PDB entry 4QPY | X-ray diffraction, 2.38 A resolution | chains B and C of the 3 polymer chains in the assembly

== Chain B (and C) ==
Molecule: Complement C1q-like protein 2
Source organism: Mus musculus
Notes: chain C of this document is another copy of the same molecule, construct and numbering; everything in this record applies to it too
Reference sequence: Q8CFR0 (C1QL2_MOUSE); residues 2-137 here correspond to UniProt positions 152-287 (UniProt number = residue number + 150)
Sequence (136 residues; numbered 2 to 137; the number before each row is that of its first residue):
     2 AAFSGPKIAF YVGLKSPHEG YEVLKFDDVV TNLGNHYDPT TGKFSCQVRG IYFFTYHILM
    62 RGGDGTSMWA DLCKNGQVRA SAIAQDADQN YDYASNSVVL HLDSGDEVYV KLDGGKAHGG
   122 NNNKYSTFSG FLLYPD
Unresolved in the structure: 2-3 (chain C: 2-6)

== Chain B / chain C interface ==
Residue-residue contacts (42; chain B residue first):
  F4(B) - Y135(C)  hydrophobic
  I52(B) - L34(C)  hydrophobic
  F54(B) - F132(C)  hydrophobic
  W70(B) - Y126(C)  hydrogen bond
  R80(B) - Y12(C)  hydrogen bond (backbone-side chain)
  R80(B) - V31(C)
  R80(B) - K125(C)
  A81(B) - Y12(C)
  S82(B) - K125(C)  hydrogen bond (backbone-backbone)
  S82(B) - Y126(C)
  A83(B) - Y94(C)
  I84(B) - Y92(C)  hydrogen bond (backbone-side chain)
  I84(B) - Y94(C)  hydrogen bond (backbone-side chain)
  I84(B) - Y126(C)  hydrophobic
  A85(B) - Y92(C)
  Q86(B) - N91(C)
  Q86(B) - Y92(C)
  D87(B) - N91(C)  hydrogen bond
  D89(B) - Q90(C)
  D93(B) - N91(C)
  D93(B) - Y92(C)
  S96(B) - H58(C)  hydrogen bond (backbone-side chain)
  N97(B) - H58(C)
  N97(B) - K125(C)  hydrogen bond (side chain-backbone)
  N97(B) - Y126(C)
  N97(B) - T128(C)  hydrogen bond
  S98(B) - Y12(C)
  S98(B) - T56(C)
  S98(B) - S130(C)
  V99(B) - Y12(C)
  V100(B) - A10(C)  hydrophobic
  V100(B) - F11(C)
  V100(B) - Y12(C)
  V100(B) - T32(C)  hydrogen bond (backbone-side chain)
  L101(B) - T32(C)
  L134(B) - F132(C)  hydrophobic
  Y135(B) - K8(C)
  Y135(B) - I9(C)  hydrogen bond (side chain-backbone)
  Y135(B) - L34(C)  hydrophobic
  Y135(B) - L133(C)  hydrogen bond (side chain-backbone)
  P136(B) - K8(C)  hydrogen bond (backbone-side chain)
  D137(B) - K8(C)
Interface residues without a listed pair, chain B (26 interface residues in all): H102, F132
Interface residues without a listed pair, chain C (25 interface residues in all): P7, F54, L60, L134

== In short ==
26 residues of chain B face 25 of chain C across their interface; the contacts include 13 hydrogen bonds.
Polar pairs include W70(B)-Y126(C), R80(B)-Y12(C) and I84(B)-Y92(C).
Both chains are Complement C1q-like protein 2 (Mus musculus). Entry 4QPY (Crystal structure of C1QL2) was
determined by X-ray diffraction, deposited together with 4QQL, 4QQO, 4QQ2, 4QQH and 4QQP.
